PDB entry 8YRE | X-ray diffraction, 3.54 A resolution | chains A and B of the 6 polymer chains in the assembly

== Chain A (and B) ==
Name: ADP-glucose pyrophosphorylase family protein
Source organism: Arabidopsis thaliana
Notes: chain B of this document is another copy of the same molecule, construct and numbering; everything in this record applies to it too
Reference sequence: F4IFA4 (F4IFA4_ARATH); numbering as in UniProt (aligned over 1-406)
Amino-acid sequence (406 residues; each row starts with the number of its first residue):
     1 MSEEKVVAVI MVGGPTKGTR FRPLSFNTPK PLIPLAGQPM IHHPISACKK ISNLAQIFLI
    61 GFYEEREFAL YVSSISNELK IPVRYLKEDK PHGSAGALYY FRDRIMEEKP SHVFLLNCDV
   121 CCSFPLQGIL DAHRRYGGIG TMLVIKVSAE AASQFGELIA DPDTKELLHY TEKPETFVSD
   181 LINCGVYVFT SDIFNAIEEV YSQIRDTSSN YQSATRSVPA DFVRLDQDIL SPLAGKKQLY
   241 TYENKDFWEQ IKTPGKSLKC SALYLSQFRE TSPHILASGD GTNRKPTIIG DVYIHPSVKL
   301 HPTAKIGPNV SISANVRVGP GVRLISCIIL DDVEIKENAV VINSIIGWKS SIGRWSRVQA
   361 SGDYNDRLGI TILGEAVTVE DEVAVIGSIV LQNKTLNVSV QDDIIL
Unresolved in the structure: 1-3, 206-221

== How chain A and chain B interact ==
Pairs across the interface (26):
  T19(A) with K394(B), hydrogen bond; L406(B)
  R22(A) with L391(B); Q392(B), hydrogen bond (side chain-backbone); N393(B); K394(B); L406(B), hydrogen bond (side chain-backbone)
  F26(A) with Q392(B)
  R367(A) with D403(B), salt bridge; I404(B), hydrogen bond (side chain-backbone); L406(B)
  I389(A) with L406(B), hydrophobic
  L391(A) with R22(B)
  Q392(A) with R22(B), hydrogen bond (backbone-side chain); F26(B)
  N393(A) with R22(B)
  K394(A) with T19(B), hydrogen bond; R22(B)
  D403(A) with R367(B), salt bridge
  I404(A) with R367(B); I404(B); L406(B), hydrophobic
  L406(A) with T19(B); R22(B), hydrogen bond (backbone-side chain); R367(B); I404(B), hydrophobic
Also at the interface, not in a pair above, chain A (13 interface residues in all): I405
Also at the interface, not in a pair above, chain B (13 interface residues in all): I389, I405

== Overview ==
Chain A and chain B each contribute 13 residues to their interface, with 7 hydrogen bonds and 2 salt bridges.
Among the polar pairs are R367(A)-D403(B), T19(A)-K394(B) and R22(A)-Q392(B).
Chain A and chain B are both ADP-glucose pyrophosphorylase family protein (Arabidopsis thaliana); the
structure, Crystal structure of Arabidopsis VTC1-KJC2, was determined by X-ray diffraction.
